PDB entry 1ZQ5 | X-ray diffraction, 1.30 A resolution | chain A

Chain A:
Name: Aldo-keto reductase family 1 member C3
Organism: Homo sapiens
Notes: EC 1.1.1.62, 1.3.1.20, 1.1.1.188
UniProt: P42330 (AK1C3_HUMAN); residues 1-323 here = UniProt positions 1-323
Chain sequence (323 residues; numbered 1 to 323; the number before each row is that of its first residue):
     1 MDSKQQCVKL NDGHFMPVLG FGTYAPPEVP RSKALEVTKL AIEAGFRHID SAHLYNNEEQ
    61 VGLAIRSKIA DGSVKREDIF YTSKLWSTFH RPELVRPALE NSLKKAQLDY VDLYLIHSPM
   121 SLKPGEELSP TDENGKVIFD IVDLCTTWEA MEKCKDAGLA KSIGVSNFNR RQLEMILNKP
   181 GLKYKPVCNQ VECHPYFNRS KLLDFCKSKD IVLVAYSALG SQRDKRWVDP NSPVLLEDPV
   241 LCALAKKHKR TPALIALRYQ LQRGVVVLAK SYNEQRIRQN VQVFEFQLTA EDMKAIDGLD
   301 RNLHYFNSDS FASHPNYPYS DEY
Not modelled in the structure: 1-4, 131-133, 322-323
Curated features (UniProtKB/Swiss-Prot):
  - active site: Tyr55 (Proton donor)
  - binding site (NADP(+)): Thr23, Tyr24, Asp50, Ser166, Asn167, Gln190, Tyr216 to Gln222, Lys270 to Tyr272, Arg276 to Asn280
  - binding site (substrate): His117
  - site: Leu54 (Important for substrate specificity), Lys84 (Lowers pKa of active site Tyr), Trp227 (Involved in ligand recognition and product release), Phe306 (Involved in ligand recognition and product release)
Residues lining bound ligands:
  - E04 (3-carboxamido-1,3,5(10)-estratrien-17(R)-spiro-2'(5',5'-dimethyl-6'oxo)tetrahydropyran): Tyr24, Leu54, Trp86, His117, Ser118, Pro119, Met120, Leu128, Ser129, Asn167, Tyr216, Arg226, Trp227, Phe306, Phe311, Tyr317, Pro318, Tyr319
  - NADP (NAP; NADP nicotinamide-adenine-dinucleotide phosphate): Gly22, Thr23, Tyr24, Asp50, Tyr55, Lys84, His117, Ser166, Asn167, Gln190, Tyr216, Ser217, Ala218, Leu219, Gly220, Ser221, Gln222, Leu236, Ala253, Leu268, Ala269, Lys270, Ser271, Tyr272, Asn273, Arg276, Gln279, Asn280, Phe306
From the paper describing this entry:
  - binding site for E04: Tyr24 to Lys33, Leu54, Trp86, Ser118, Met120, Ser129, Asn167, Tyr216, Arg226, Trp227, Phe306, Phe311, Tyr317, Pro318, Tyr319
  - contacts within the chain: Tyr24-Arg226 (hydrogen bond)
  - conformationally variable residues (loop rearrangement, order/disorder transition): Pro27, Thr131 to Glu133, Arg226, Pro230, Phe311
  - specificity-determining residues: Ser118 (by similarity / conservation)

Overview:
Ligands of chain A: compound E04 and NADP. From UniProt: active-site residue Tyr55, 21 NADP+-binding residues
and substrate-binding residue His117. The paper reports a binding site for E04 at Tyr24, Leu54 and Trp86 among
others; the specificity determinant Ser118.
Chain A is Aldo-keto reductase family 1 member C3 (Homo sapiens); the structure, Crystal structure of human
androgenic 17beta-hydroxysteroid dehydrogenase type 5 in complexed with a potent inhibitor EM1404, was
determined by X-ray diffraction, deposited together with 2FGB.
